6W6J - chains A and N of the 7 polymer chains in the assembly; structure by electron microscopy, 3.20 A resolution.

# Chain A
Protein: Chaperone protein ClpB
Source organism: Mycobacterium tuberculosis
UniProt: P9WPD0 (CLPB_MYCTO); residue numbers follow UniProt; this construct covers 1-848
Amino-acid sequence (848 residues; numbered 1 to 848; the number before each row is that of its first residue):
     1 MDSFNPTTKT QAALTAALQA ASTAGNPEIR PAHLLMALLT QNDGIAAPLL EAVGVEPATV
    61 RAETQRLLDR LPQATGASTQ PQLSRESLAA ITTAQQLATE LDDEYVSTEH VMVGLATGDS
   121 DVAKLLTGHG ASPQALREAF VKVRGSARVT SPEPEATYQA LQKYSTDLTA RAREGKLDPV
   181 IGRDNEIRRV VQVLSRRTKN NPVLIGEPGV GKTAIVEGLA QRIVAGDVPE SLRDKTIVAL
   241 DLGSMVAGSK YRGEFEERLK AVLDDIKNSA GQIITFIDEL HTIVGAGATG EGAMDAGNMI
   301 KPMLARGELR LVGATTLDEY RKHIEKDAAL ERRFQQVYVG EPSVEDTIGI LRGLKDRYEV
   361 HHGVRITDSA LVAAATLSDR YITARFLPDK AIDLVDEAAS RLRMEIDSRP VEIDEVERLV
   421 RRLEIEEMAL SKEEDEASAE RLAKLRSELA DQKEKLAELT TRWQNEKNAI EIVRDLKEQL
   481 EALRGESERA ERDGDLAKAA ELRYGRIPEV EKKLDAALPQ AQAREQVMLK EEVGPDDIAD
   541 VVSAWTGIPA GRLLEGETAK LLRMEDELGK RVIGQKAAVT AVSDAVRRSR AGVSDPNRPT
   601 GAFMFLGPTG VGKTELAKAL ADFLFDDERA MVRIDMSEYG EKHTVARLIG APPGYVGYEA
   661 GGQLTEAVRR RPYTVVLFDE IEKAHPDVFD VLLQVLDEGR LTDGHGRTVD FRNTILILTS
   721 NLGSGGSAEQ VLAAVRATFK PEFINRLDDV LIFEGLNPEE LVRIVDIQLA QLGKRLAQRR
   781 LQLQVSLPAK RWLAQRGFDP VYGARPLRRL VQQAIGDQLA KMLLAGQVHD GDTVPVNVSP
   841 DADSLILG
Disordered / not traced: 1-158, 289-295, 470-529, 846-848
Residues lining bound ligands:
  - ATP-gamma-S (AGS; phosphothiophosphoric acid-adenylate ester), molecule 1: Pro179, Val180, Ile181, Pro208, Gly209, Val210, Gly211, Lys212, Thr213, Ala214, Ile350, Leu354, Pro388, Asp389, Ile392
  - ATP-gamma-S (AGS), molecule 2: Arg571, Val572, Ile573, Thr609, Gly610, Val611, Gly612, Lys613, Thr614, Glu615, Glu680, Asn721, Leu756, Ile764, Gln768, Ala804, Arg805, Arg808
Curated features (UniProtKB/Swiss-Prot):
  - binding site (ATP): Gly206 to Thr213, Gly607 to Thr614
Reported in the primary citation:
  - mutagenesis - L18R, S22R, L88R, T92R: unchanged catalytic activity (ATP hydrolysis)
  - mutagenesis - Q11R, T15R: abolished expression
  - mutagenesis - S22R, T92R: decreased catalytic activity on aggregate luciferase reactivation
  - mutagenesis - L18R, L88R, R365A, D368R, E436R, L496A, Y504A: abolished catalytic activity
  - mutagenesis - R365A, D368R, E434K, E436R: unchanged catalytic activity (ClpB ATPase activity)
  - mutagenesis - R422A: abolished catalytic activity on refold a protein substrate
  - mutagenesis - E434K: decreased catalytic activity on aggregated luciferase reactivation
  - mutagenesis - R503A: unchanged catalytic activity

# Chain N
Protein: Substrate
Source organism: Mycobacterium tuberculosis
Amino-acid sequence (29 residues; each row starts with the number of its first residue; X marks 29 residues of unknown identity (built as UNK)):
     1 XXXXXXXXXX XXXXXXXXXX XXXXXXXXX
Disordered / not traced: 27-29

# Interface between chain A and chain N
Chain A residues in contact with chain N, 6 residues: Lys250, Tyr251, Arg252, Gly654, Tyr655, Val656

# Summary
No residue of chain A is in contact with chain N. Bound to chain A: ATP-gamma-S. UniProt lists 16 ATP-binding
residues on chain A. From the paper: L18R, L88R and R365A of chain A, among others, abolish catalytic
activity; Q11R and T15R of chain A abolish expression; 14 substitutions were tested in all.
Here chain A is Chaperone protein ClpB and chain N is Substrate, both from Mycobacterium tuberculosis. Entry
6W6J (The Mycobacterium tuberculosis ClpB disaggregase hexamer structure with a locally refined N-terminal
domain in the presence ...) was determined by electron microscopy (same publication as 6W6H, 6W6I and 6W6G).
